PDB entry 7MID | electron microscopy, 3.56 A resolution | chains A and E of the 6 polymer chains in the assembly

# Chain A
Protein: CRISPR-associated exonuclease Cas4/endonuclease Cas1 fusion
Organism: Geobacter sulfurreducens
Notes: EC 3.1.-.-, 3.1.12.1
UniProtKB: Q74H36 (CS4F1_GEOSL); residues 1-559 here = UniProt positions 1-559
Chain sequence (559 residues; numbered 1 to 559; the number before each row is that of its first residue):
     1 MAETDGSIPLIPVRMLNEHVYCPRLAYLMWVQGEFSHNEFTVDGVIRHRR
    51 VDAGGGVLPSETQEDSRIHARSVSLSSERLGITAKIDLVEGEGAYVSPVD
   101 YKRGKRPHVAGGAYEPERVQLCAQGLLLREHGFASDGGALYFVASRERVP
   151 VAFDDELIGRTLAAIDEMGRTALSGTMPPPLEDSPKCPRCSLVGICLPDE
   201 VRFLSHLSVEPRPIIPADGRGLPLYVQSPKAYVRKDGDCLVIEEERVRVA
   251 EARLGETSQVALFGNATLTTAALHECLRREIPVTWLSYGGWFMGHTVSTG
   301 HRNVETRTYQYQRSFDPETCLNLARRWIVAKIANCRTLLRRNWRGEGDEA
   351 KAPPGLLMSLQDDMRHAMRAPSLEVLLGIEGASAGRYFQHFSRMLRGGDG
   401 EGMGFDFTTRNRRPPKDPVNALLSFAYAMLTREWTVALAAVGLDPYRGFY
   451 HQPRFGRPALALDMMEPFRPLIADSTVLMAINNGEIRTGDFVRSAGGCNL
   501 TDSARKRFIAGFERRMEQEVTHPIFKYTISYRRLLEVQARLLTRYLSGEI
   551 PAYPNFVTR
Not modelled in the structure: 1-4, 559
Swiss-Prot annotation at these positions:
  - binding site ([4Fe-4S] cluster): Cys22, Cys187, Cys190, Cys196
  - binding site (Mn(2+)): Asp87, Asp100, Glu380, His451, Glu466
Ion coordination: 4Fe-4S cluster Fe: Cys22, Cys187, Cys190, Cys196; Mn2+ site 1: His48, Asp87, Asp100, Tyr101; Mn2+ site 2: Glu380, Glu466
Residues lining bound ligands: 4Fe-4S cluster (SF4): Tyr21, Cys22, Arg24, Leu25, Leu28, Pro180, Leu181, Cys187, Cys190, Cys196, Pro198
From the paper describing this entry:
  - specificity-determining residues: Glu18
  - specificity-determining residues: Arg14, Leu25, Leu192 (by similarity / conservation)
  - mutagenesis - H48G, D100A: decreased catalytic activity
  - mutagenesis - S191A: decreased catalytic activity on Gsu-PAM
  - mutagenesis - E18Y: abolished catalytic activity on both PAMs

# Chain E
Molecule: 36-nt DNA strand
Sequence (36 nucleotides; numbered 1 to 36; the number before each row is that of its first residue):
     1 CACCATCGTGAGGCCTCAGCTACGATTTTTGGGTTT
Not modelled in the structure: 25-36
Ion coordination: Mn2+: DC15 (shared with 3 residues of chain D)

# Interface between chain A and chain E
Contacting residue pairs (11; chain A residue first):
  Tyr232(A) - DC1(E)  base contact
  Tyr232(A) - DC4(E)  phosphate contact
  Arg234(A) - DA5(E)  phosphate contact
  Lys235(A) - DA5(E)  hydrogen bond to the phosphate
  Lys235(A) - DT6(E)  salt bridge to the phosphate
  Asp236(A) - DT6(E)  phosphate contact
  Gly237(A) - DT6(E)  hydrogen bond to the phosphate
  Thr269(A) - DA5(E)  hydrogen bond to the phosphate
  Ala271(A) - DC4(E)  phosphate contact
  Ala271(A) - DA5(E)  sugar contact
  Ala272(A) - DA5(E)  phosphate contact
Also at the interface, not in a pair above, chain A (9 interface residues in all): Arg246

# Overview
9 residues of chain A and 4 residues of chain E are in contact; the contacts include 3 hydrogen bonds and 1
salt bridge. Among the polar pairs are Lys235(A)-DA5(E), Gly237(A)-DT6(E) and Thr269(A)-DA5(E). From the
paper: H48G and D100A of chain A reduce catalytic activity; specificity determinants Glu18(A), Arg14(A) and
Leu25(A) among others; 4 substitutions were tested in all.
Chain A is CRISPR-associated exonuclease Cas4/endonuclease Cas1 fusion (Geobacter sulfurreducens) and chain E
is a 36-nt DNA strand; the structure, Sub-complex of Cas4-Cas1-Cas2 bound PAM containing DNA, was determined
by electron microscopy, deposited together with 7MI4, 7MI5, 7MI9 and 7MIB.
